5BVH - chains C and D of the 4 polymer chains in the assembly; structure by X-ray diffraction, 1.53 A resolution.

Chain C:
Molecule: Nitrogenase molybdenum-iron protein alpha chain
Organism: Azotobacter vinelandii
Notes: EC 1.18.6.1
UniProtKB: P07328 (NIFD_AZOVI); residue numbers follow UniProt; this construct covers 1-492
Amino-acid sequence (492 residues; each row starts with the number of its first residue):
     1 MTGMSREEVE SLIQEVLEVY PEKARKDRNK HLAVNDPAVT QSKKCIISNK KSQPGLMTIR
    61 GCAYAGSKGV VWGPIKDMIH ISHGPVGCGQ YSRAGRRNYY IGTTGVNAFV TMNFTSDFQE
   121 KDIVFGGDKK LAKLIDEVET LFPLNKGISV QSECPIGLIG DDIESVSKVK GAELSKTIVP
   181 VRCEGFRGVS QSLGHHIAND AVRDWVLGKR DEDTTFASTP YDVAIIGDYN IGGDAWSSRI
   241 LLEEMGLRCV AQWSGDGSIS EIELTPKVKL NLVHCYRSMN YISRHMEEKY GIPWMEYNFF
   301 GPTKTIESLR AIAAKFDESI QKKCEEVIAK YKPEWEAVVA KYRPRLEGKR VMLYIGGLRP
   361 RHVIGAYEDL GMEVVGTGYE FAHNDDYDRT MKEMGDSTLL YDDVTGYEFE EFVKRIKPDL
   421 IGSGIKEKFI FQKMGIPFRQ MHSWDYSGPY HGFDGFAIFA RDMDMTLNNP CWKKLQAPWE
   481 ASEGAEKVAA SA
Unresolved in the structure: 1-3, 481-492
Construct notes: conflict Q440 (Glu in P07328)
Ion coordination: fe(8)-S(7) cluster Fe: C62, C88, C154 (shared with C70(D), C95(D), C153(D) of chain D); Fe ion site 1 near C275 (its only coordinating residue here)
Small-molecule neighbours:
  - fe(8)-S(7) cluster (CLF): C62, Y64, P85, V86, G87, C88, Y91, E153, C154, G185
  - carbon monoxide / ICH / ICS: V70, R96, Q191, H195, Y229, I231, C275, R277, S278, I355, G356, G357, L358, R359, P360, F381, M441, H442
  - 3-hydroxy-3-carboxy-adipic acid (HCA): A65, G95, R96, Q191, G424, I425, K426, Q440, H442
Swiss-Prot annotation at these positions:
  - binding site ([8Fe-7S] cluster): C62, C88, C154
  - binding site ([7Fe-Mo-9S-C-homocitryl] cluster): C275, H442
  - mutagenesis: H195 (H195Q: No nitrogenase activity)

Chain D:
Molecule: Nitrogenase molybdenum-iron protein beta chain
Organism: Azotobacter vinelandii
Notes: EC 1.18.6.1
UniProtKB: P07329 (NIFK_AZOVI); residues 1-523 here = UniProt positions 1-523
Amino-acid sequence (523 residues; numbered 1 to 523; the number before each row is that of its first residue):
     1 MSQQVDKIKA SYPLFLDQDY KDMLAKKRDG FEEKYPQDKI DEVFQWTTTK EYQELNFQRE
    61 ALTVNPAKAC QPLGAVLCAL GFEKTMPYVH GSQGCVAYFR SYFNRHFREP VSCVSDSMTE
   121 DAAVFGGQQN MKDGLQNCKA TYKPDMIAVS TTCMAEVIGD DLNAFINNSK KEGFIPDEFP
   181 VPFAHTPSFV GSHVTGWDNM FEGIARYFTL KSMDDKVVGS NKKINIVPGF ETYLGNFRVI
   241 KRMLSEMGVG YSLLSDPEEV LDTPADGQFR MYAGGTTQEE MKDAPNALNT VLLQPWHLEK
   301 TKKFVEGTWK HEVPKLNIPM GLDWTDEFLM KVSEISGQPI PASLTKERGR LVDMMTDSHT
   361 WLHGKRFALW GDPDFVMGLV KFLLELGCEP VHILCHNGNK RWKKAVDAIL AASPYGKNAT
   421 VYIGKDLWHL RSLVFTDKPD FMIGNSYGKF IQRDTLHKGK EFEVPLIRIG FPIFDRHHLH
   481 RSTTLGYEGA MQILTTLVNS ILERLDEETR GMQATDYNHD LVR
Unresolved in the structure: 1
Ion coordination: fe(8)-S(7) cluster Fe: C70, C95, C153 (shared with C62(C), C88(C), C154(C) of chain C); Fe2+ site 1: R108, E109 (shared with 2 residues of chain B); Fe2+ site 2: D353, D357 (shared with 2 residues of chain B)
Small-molecule neighbours: fe(8)-S(7) cluster (CLF): C70, P72, S92, G94, C95, Y98, F99, T152, C153, S188
Swiss-Prot annotation at these positions:
  - binding site ([8Fe-7S] cluster): C70, C95, C153, S188

Chain C / chain D interface:
Residue-residue contacts - 200 pairs, chain C then chain D:
  V19(C) - A140(D)
  V19(C) - K143(D)
  Y20(C) - T141(D)
  P21(C) - Q136(D)
  P21(C) - N137(D)
  P21(C) - A140(D)
  K23(C) - D133(D)  salt bridge
  A24(C) - N137(D)
  K51(C) - T119(D)  hydrogen bond
  K51(C) - D121(D)  salt bridge
  S52(C) - Q93(D)  hydrogen bond
  S52(C) - S117(D)
  P54(C) - S115(D)
  P54(C) - D116(D)
  P54(C) - N130(D)
  P54(C) - G134(D)
  P54(C) - N137(D)  hydrogen bond (backbone-side chain)
  G55(C) - V114(D)
  G55(C) - S115(D)  hydrogen bond (backbone-backbone)
  G55(C) - G134(D)
  G55(C) - C138(D)
  G55(C) - Y142(D)
  L56(C) - N137(D)
  L56(C) - T141(D)
  L56(C) - Y142(D)  hydrogen bond (backbone-side chain)
  M57(C) - M86(D)  hydrophobic
  M57(C) - R100(D)
  M57(C) - C113(D)
  M57(C) - V114(D)  hydrophobic
  M57(C) - Y142(D)
  T58(C) - Q93(D)
  T58(C) - R100(D)
  R60(C) - Q93(D)
  R60(C) - A97(D)
  G61(C) - Q93(D)
  G61(C) - G94(D)
  C62(C) - G94(D)
  Y64(C) - Y98(D)
  A65(C) - Y98(D)
  K76(C) - E32(D)  salt bridge
  P85(C) - S188(D)
  V86(C) - A69(D)
  G87(C) - C70(D)
  Q90(C) - P66(D)  hydrogen bond (side chain-backbone)
  Q90(C) - K68(D)  hydrogen bond (side chain-backbone)
  Q90(C) - Y102(D)
  Q90(C) - Y447(D)
  Y91(C) - A69(D)
  Y91(C) - C70(D)  hydrogen bond (side chain-backbone)
  Y91(C) - L73(D)
  Y91(C) - Y98(D)  hydrophobic
  Y91(C) - F99(D)  hydrophobic
  Y91(C) - Y102(D)  hydrophobic
  S92(C) - Y98(D)
  R93(C) - N65(D)  hydrogen bond
  R93(C) - Y447(D)
  R93(C) - F450(D)
  G95(C) - R105(D)
  Y99(C) - S11(D)
  T103(C) - I40(D)
  T104(C) - R453(D)
  G105(C) - W428(D)
  V106(C) - I40(D)
  V106(C) - V43(D)  hydrophobic
  V106(C) - F44(D)  hydrophobic
  N107(C) - K34(D)
  N107(C) - I40(D)
  M112(C) - V64(D)  hydrophobic
  M112(C) - N65(D)
  M112(C) - W428(D)  hydrophobic
  N113(C) - T63(D)
  N113(C) - V64(D)
  N113(C) - N65(D)  hydrogen bond (backbone-backbone)
  N113(C) - P66(D)
  F114(C) - T63(D)
  F114(C) - V64(D)  hydrophobic
  T115(C) - L62(D)
  T115(C) - T63(D)  hydrogen bond (backbone-backbone)
  S116(C) - A61(D)
  D117(C) - T63(D)
  D117(C) - K68(D)  salt bridge
  F118(C) - F189(D)
  Q119(C) - K68(D)
  Q119(C) - F189(D)
  E120(C) - F189(D)  hydrogen bond (backbone-backbone)
  E120(C) - V190(D)
  I123(C) - F189(D)  hydrophobic
  K130(C) - A61(D)
  K133(C) - E60(D)
  K133(C) - A61(D)
  L134(C) - A61(D)
  L134(C) - L62(D)  hydrophobic
  E137(C) - R59(D)
  E137(C) - E60(D)  hydrogen bond (side chain-backbone)
  E137(C) - A61(D)  hydrogen bond (side chain-backbone)
  E137(C) - L62(D)  hydrogen bond (side chain-backbone)
  V138(C) - L62(D)  hydrophobic
  T140(C) - W46(D)
  T140(C) - L55(D)
  L141(C) - Y52(D)  hydrogen bond (backbone-side chain)
  L141(C) - L55(D)  hydrophobic
  L141(C) - N56(D)
  L141(C) - R59(D)
  F142(C) - W428(D)
  P143(C) - W46(D)
  L144(C) - Y35(D)
  L144(C) - K39(D)
  L144(C) - V43(D)  hydrophobic
  K146(C) - E32(D)
  K146(C) - E33(D)  hydrogen bond (side chain-backbone)
  C154(C) - S92(D)
  C154(C) - C153(D)  hydrophobic
  P155(C) - C153(D)
  L158(C) - M154(D)  hydrophobic
  L158(C) - V157(D)  hydrophobic
  I159(C) - V157(D)  hydrophobic
  F186(C) - T119(D)
  F186(C) - E120(D)  hydrogen bond (backbone-backbone)
  F186(C) - M154(D)  hydrophobic
  R187(C) - E120(D)  salt bridge
  V189(C) - Q93(D)  hydrogen bond (backbone-side chain)
  R210(C) - E33(D)  salt bridge
  G232(C) - S11(D)
  G232(C) - F15(D)
  G233(C) - F15(D)
  W236(C) - F15(D)  hydrophobic
  W236(C) - Y20(D)
  W236(C) - M23(D)
  W236(C) - L24(D)
  S237(C) - L14(D)
  S237(C) - F15(D)
  S237(C) - Y20(D)  hydrogen bond
  R239(C) - M23(D)
  R239(C) - K27(D)
  R239(C) - F31(D)
  I240(C) - D19(D)
  I240(C) - Y20(D)
  I240(C) - M23(D)  hydrogen bond (backbone-side chain)
  E243(C) - M23(D)
  R248(C) - F31(D)
  C249(C) - F31(D)
  V250(C) - F31(D)
  Q252(C) - K27(D)
  D256(C) - K27(D)  salt bridge
  S258(C) - F31(D)
  S258(C) - E32(D)
  S260(C) - F31(D)  hydrogen bond (side chain-backbone)
  S260(C) - E32(D)  hydrogen bond (side chain-backbone)
  S260(C) - E33(D)
  E261(C) - K27(D)  salt bridge
  E261(C) - F31(D)
  E261(C) - E32(D)
  K330(C) - S2(D)
  E334(C) - S2(D)  hydrogen bond
  E334(C) - Q3(D)  hydrogen bond (side chain-backbone)
  A337(C) - V5(D)
  V338(C) - V5(D)
  K341(C) - V5(D)
  K341(C) - D6(D)  salt bridge
  Y342(C) - I8(D)
  G406(C) - Y142(D)  hydrogen bond (backbone-side chain)
  Y407(C) - T141(D)
  Y407(C) - Y142(D)  hydrogen bond (backbone-side chain)
  E410(C) - F269(D)
  I425(C) - S101(D)
  I425(C) - N104(D)
  K426(C) - A97(D)
  K426(C) - R100(D)
  K426(C) - S101(D)
  K426(C) - N104(D)
  F429(C) - N104(D)
  F429(C) - R108(D)
  F429(C) - E109(D)
  F429(C) - P110(D)
  I430(C) - P110(D)
  I430(C) - F269(D)  hydrophobic
  K433(C) - E109(D)  salt bridge
  K433(C) - P110(D)
  K433(C) - T263(D)  hydrogen bond (side chain-backbone)
  K433(C) - D266(D)
  K433(C) - G267(D)  hydrogen bond (backbone-backbone)
  K433(C) - Q268(D)  hydrogen bond (backbone-backbone)
  M434(C) - G267(D)
  M434(C) - F269(D)
  G448(C) - A10(D)
  G448(C) - S11(D)  hydrogen bond (backbone-backbone)
  P449(C) - S11(D)
  P449(C) - F15(D)  hydrophobic
  D454(C) - S2(D)  hydrogen bond (side chain-backbone)
  D454(C) - Q3(D)  hydrogen bond (backbone-side chain)
  D454(C) - Y20(D)  hydrogen bond
  A457(C) - Q3(D)
  A457(C) - I8(D)
  I458(C) - Q3(D)
  I458(C) - I8(D)  hydrophobic
  I458(C) - K9(D)
  I458(C) - A10(D)  hydrophobic
  L475(C) - A265(D)
  L475(C) - D266(D)
  L475(C) - G267(D)
Interface residues without a listed pair, chain C (111 interface residues in all): Q53, I59, D77, C88, I101, T111, G188, S190, F216, L264, Y331, T405, G435, R461
Interface residues without a listed pair, chain D (98 interface residues in all): Q58, A67, S112, Q129, I158, P264, M271, H396, D454

In short:
Chain C and chain D form an interface of 111 and 98 residues respectively; the contacts include 34 hydrogen
bonds and 10 salt bridges. Among the polar pairs are K23(C)-D133(D), K51(C)-D121(D) and K76(C)-E32(D).
Fe(8)-S(7) cluster is bound between chain C and chain D.
Chain C is Nitrogenase molybdenum-iron protein alpha chain and chain D is Nitrogenase molybdenum-iron protein
beta chain, both from Azotobacter vinelandii; the structure, CO-bound form of Selenium incorporated
nitrogenase MoFe-protein (Av1-Se-CO) from A. vinelandii, was determined by X-ray diffraction together with
5BVG from the same study.
